PDB entry 3BQD | X-ray diffraction, 2.50 A resolution | chains A and B

# Chain A
Protein: Glucocorticoid receptor
Organism: Homo sapiens
Notes: fragment: glucocorticoid receptor ligand binding domain (residues 525-777)
Reference sequence: P04150 (GCR_HUMAN); residues 525-777 here = UniProt positions 525-777
Sequence (255 residues; row label = number of the first residue in the row):
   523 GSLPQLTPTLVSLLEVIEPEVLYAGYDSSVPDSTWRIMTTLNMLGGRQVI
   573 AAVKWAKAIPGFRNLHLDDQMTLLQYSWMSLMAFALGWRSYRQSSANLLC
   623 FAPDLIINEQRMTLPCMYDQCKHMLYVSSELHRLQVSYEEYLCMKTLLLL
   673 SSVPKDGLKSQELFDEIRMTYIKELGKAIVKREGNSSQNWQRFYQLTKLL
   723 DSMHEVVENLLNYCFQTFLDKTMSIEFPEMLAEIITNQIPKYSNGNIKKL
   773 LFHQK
Disordered / not traced: 523-524
Construct notes: expression tag (523-524); engineered mutation Ser-602 (Phe in P04150)
Residues lining bound ligands: Deacylcortivazol (DAY; 1-[(1R,2R,3aS,3bS,10aR,10bS,11S,12aS)-1,11-dihydroxy-2,5,10a,12a-tetramethyl-7-phenyl-1,2,3,3a,3b,7,10,10a,10b,11,12,12a-dodecahydrocyclopenta[5,6]naphtho[1,2-f]indazol-1-yl]-2-hydroxyethanone): Met-560, Leu-563, Asn-564, Leu-566, Gly-567, Gln-570, Trp-600, Met-601, Met-604, Ala-605, Ala-607, Leu-608, Arg-611, Cys-622, Phe-623, Gln-642, Met-646, Leu-732, Tyr-735, Cys-736, Thr-739, Ile-747, Phe-749
What the authors report for this chain:
  - conformationally variable residues (helix shift, loop rearrangement, side-chain flip): Glu-542 to Asp-549, Thr-556 to Leu-566, Gln-570, Arg-611, Leu-621 to Ala-624, Ser-746 to Ile-747
  - binding site for Deacylcortivazol: Leu-563, Asn-564, Leu-566, Gln-570, Met-601, Met-604, Ala-607, Leu-608, Arg-611, Phe-623, Met-646, Cys-736, Phe-749
  - contacts within the chain: Trp-577/Lys-667 (cation-pi contact), Glu-540/Lys-667

# Chain B
Protein: Nuclear receptor coactivator 1
Notes: EC 2.3.1.48; fragment: nuclear receptor coactivator 1 isoform 1 coactivator motif (residues 739-751)
Reference sequence: Q15788 (NCOA1_HUMAN); residues 739-751 here correspond to UniProt positions 1429-1441 (UniProt number = residue number + 690)
Sequence (13 residues; each row starts with the number of its first residue):
   739 AQQKSLLQQLLTE
Disordered / not traced: 739-740
Swiss-Prot annotation at these positions:
  - motif: Leu-745 to Leu-749 (LXXLL motif 7)

# How chain A and chain B interact
Pairs across the interface (17):
  Ile-572(A) / Leu-748(B)  hydrophobic
  Lys-576(A) / Glu-751(B)
  Lys-579(A) / Leu-748(B)  hydrogen bond (side chain-backbone)
  Lys-579(A) / Leu-749(B)
  Lys-579(A) / Glu-751(B)
  Leu-589(A) / Leu-749(B)
  Gln-592(A) / Leu-749(B)
  Met-593(A) / Ser-743(B)
  Met-593(A) / Leu-745(B)  hydrophobic
  Met-593(A) / Gln-746(B)
  Met-593(A) / Leu-749(B)  hydrophobic
  Gln-597(A) / Leu-745(B)
  Glu-751(A) / Leu-744(B)
  Met-752(A) / Leu-744(B)  hydrophobic
  Met-752(A) / Leu-745(B)  hydrophobic
  Glu-755(A) / Ser-743(B)
  Glu-755(A) / Leu-744(B)
Other interface residues (no listed pair), chain A (14 interface residues in all): Val-575, Arg-585, Leu-596, Ile-756
Other interface residues (no listed pair), chain B (8 interface residues in all): Thr-750
From the paper, about this interface:
  - interface residues, chain A: Lys-579(A), Arg-585(A), Glu-755(A)

# Summary
14 residues of chain A and 8 residues of chain B are in contact, with 1 hydrogen bond. The hydrogen-bonded
pair is Lys-579(A)/Leu-748(B). Bound to chain A: Deacylcortivazol. From the paper: a binding site for
Deacylcortivazol at Leu-563(A), Asn-564(A) and Leu-566(A) among others; interface residues Lys-579(A),
Arg-585(A) and Glu-755(A).
Chain A is Glucocorticoid receptor (Homo sapiens) and chain B is Nuclear receptor coactivator 1; the
structure, Doubling the Size of the Glucocorticoid Receptor Ligand Binding Pocket by Deacylcortivazol, was
determined by X-ray diffraction.
